PDB entry 8Q5D | X-ray diffraction, 3.20 A resolution | chains A and C of the 3 polymer chains in the assembly

== Chain A ==
Molecule: Reticulocyte-binding protein homolog 5
Source organism: Plasmodium falciparum 3D7
Reference sequence: Q8IFM5 (RH5_PLAF7); the construct lacks a stretch of the UniProt sequence and is renumbered around it, so the offset changes along the chain: 140-241 = UniProt 140-241; 291-297 = UniProt 242-248; 298-526 = UniProt 298-526
Amino-acid sequence (338 residues; numbered 140 to 526; 49 numbers in that range are skipped by the numbering (no residue carries them; nothing is unmodelled there); the number before each row is that of its first residue):
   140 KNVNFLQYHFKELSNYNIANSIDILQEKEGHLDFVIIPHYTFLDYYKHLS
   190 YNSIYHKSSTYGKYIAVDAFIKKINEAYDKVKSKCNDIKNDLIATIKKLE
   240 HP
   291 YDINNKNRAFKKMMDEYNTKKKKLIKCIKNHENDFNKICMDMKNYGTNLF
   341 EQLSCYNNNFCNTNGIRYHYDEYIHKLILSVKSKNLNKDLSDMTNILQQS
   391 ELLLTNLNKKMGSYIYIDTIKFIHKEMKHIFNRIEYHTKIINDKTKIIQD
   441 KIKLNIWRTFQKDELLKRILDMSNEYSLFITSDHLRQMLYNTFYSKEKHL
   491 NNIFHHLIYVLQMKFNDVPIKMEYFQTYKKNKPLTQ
Not modelled in the structure: 140-156, 291-299, 399-403, 503-526
Disulfide bonds: C224-C317, C345-C351
Differences from the reference sequence: engineered mutation Y203 (Cys in Q8IFM5), A216 (Thr in Q8IFM5), A299 (Thr in Q8IFM5)
Curated features (UniProtKB/Swiss-Prot):
  - site: K140, N141 (Cleavage)
  - glycosylation: N214 (N-linked (GlcNAc...) asparagine)

== Chain C ==
Molecule: Monoclonal antibody MAD10-466 light chain
Source organism: Homo sapiens
Notes: antibody fragment or engineered binder
Amino-acid sequence (215 residues; numbered 1 to 215; the number before each row is that of its first residue):
     1 DIQMTQSPSSLSASVGDRVTITCQASQDIRDSLNWYQHKPGKAPNLLISD
    51 ASNLETGVPSRFSGSGSGTHFTFTISSLQPEDIATYYCQHYDNLPSYTFG
   101 QGTKLEIKRTVAAPSVFIFPPSDEQLKSGTASVVCLLNNFYPREAKVQWK
   151 VDNALQSGNSQESVTEQDSKDSTYSLSSTLTLSKADYEKHKVYACEVTHQ
   201 GLSSPVTKSFNRGEC
Not modelled in the structure: 211-215
Disulfide bonds: C23-C88, C135-C195

== How chain A and chain C interact ==
Pairs across the interface (11; chain A residue first):
  S197(A) with N53(C), hydrogen bond
  Y346(A) with R30(C); D31(C); S67(C), hydrogen bond
  F350(A) with R30(C)
  N352(A) with D50(C)
  W447(A) with Y91(C); N93(C)
  R448(A) with N93(C)
  T449(A) with R30(C); N93(C)
Other interface residues (no listed pair), chain A (10 interface residues in all): S198, N347, N354

== Summary ==
10 residues of chain A and 7 residues of chain C are in contact, with 2 hydrogen bonds. Polar contacts include
S197(A)-N53(C) and Y346(A)-S67(C).
Here chain A is Reticulocyte-binding protein homolog 5 (Plasmodium falciparum 3D7) and chain C is Monoclonal
antibody MAD10-466 light chain (Homo sapiens). Entry 8Q5D (PfRH5 bound to monoclonal antibody MAD10-466) was
determined by X-ray diffraction (same publication as 8PWU, 8PWV, 8PWW and 8PWX).
